Entry 6CBZ (X-ray diffraction, 1.65 A resolution); this record covers chains A and B of the 4 polymer chains in the assembly.

Chain A:
Protein: Estrogen receptor
Source organism: Homo sapiens
UniProt: P03372 (ESR1_HUMAN); residues 305-554 here = UniProt positions 305-554
Sequence (250 residues; each row starts with the number of its first residue):
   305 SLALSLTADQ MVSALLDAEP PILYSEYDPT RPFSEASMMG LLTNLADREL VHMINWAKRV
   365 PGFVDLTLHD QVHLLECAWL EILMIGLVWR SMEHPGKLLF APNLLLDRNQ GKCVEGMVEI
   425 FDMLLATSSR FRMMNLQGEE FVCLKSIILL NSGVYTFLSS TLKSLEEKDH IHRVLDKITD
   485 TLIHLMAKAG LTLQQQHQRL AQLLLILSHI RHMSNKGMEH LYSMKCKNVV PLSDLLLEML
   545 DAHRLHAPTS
Unresolved in the structure: 305-308, 461-472, 550-554
Modified residues: Cys-381 (S-methyl-thio-cysteine; SCH); Cys-530 (S-methyl-thio-cysteine; SCH)
Construct notes: engineered mutation Ser-537 (Tyr in P03372)
Residues lining bound ligands: estradiol (EST): Met-343, Leu-346, Leu-349, Ala-350, Glu-353, Leu-384, Leu-387, Met-388, Leu-391, Arg-394, Phe-404, Met-421, Ile-424, Leu-428, Gly-521, His-524, Leu-525

Chain B:
Protein: Estrogen receptor
Source organism: Homo sapiens
UniProt: P03372 (ESR1_HUMAN); residues 305-554 here = UniProt positions 305-554
Sequence (250 residues; row label = number of the first residue in the row):
   305 SLAASLTADQ MVSALLDAEP PILYSEYDPT RPFSEASMMG LLTNLADREL VHMINWAKRV
   365 PGFVDLTLHD QVHLLECAWL EILMIGLVWR SMEHPGKLLF APNLLLDRNQ GKMVEGMVEI
   425 FDMLLATSSR FRMMNLQGEE FVCLKSIILL NSGVYTFLSS TLKSLEEKDH IHRVLDKITD
   485 TLIHLMAKAG LTLQQQHQRL AQLLLILSHI RHMSNKGMEH LYSMKCKNVV PLSDLLLEML
   545 DAHRLHAPTS
Unresolved in the structure: 305-306, 330-336, 461-471, 549-554
Modified residues: Cys-381 (S-methyl-thio-cysteine; SCH)
Construct notes: conflict Ala-308 (Leu in P03372), Met-417 (Cys in P03372); engineered mutation Ser-537 (Tyr in P03372)
Residues lining bound ligands: estradiol (EST): Met-343, Leu-346, Leu-349, Ala-350, Glu-353, Leu-384, Leu-387, Met-388, Leu-391, Arg-394, Phe-404, Met-421, Ile-424, Leu-428, Gly-521, His-524, Leu-525
What the authors report for this chain:
  - binding site for estradiol: Glu-353, Arg-394, His-524
  - contacts within the chain: Glu-339/Glu-419, Glu-419/Lys-531, Glu-419/His-524 (hydrogen bond), Tyr-526/Cys-530 (backbone contact)

Interface between chain A and chain B:
Pairs across the interface (59; chain A residue first):
  Cys-381(A) / His-516(B)
  Ala-430(A) / Tyr-459(B)
  Thr-431(A) / Tyr-459(B)
  Arg-434(A) / Tyr-459(B)
  Arg-434(A) / His-476(B)
  Ile-451(A) / Leu-509(B)  hydrophobic
  Asn-455(A) / Leu-509(B)
  Asn-455(A) / His-513(B)  hydrogen bond
  Ser-456(A) / His-513(B)
  Tyr-459(A) / Ala-430(B)
  Tyr-459(A) / Arg-434(B)  hydrogen bond
  Tyr-459(A) / His-513(B)
  His-476(A) / Arg-434(B)
  His-476(A) / Met-437(B)
  Asp-480(A) / Gln-502(B)
  Asp-480(A) / Gln-506(B)  hydrogen bond
  Thr-483(A) / His-501(B)
  Thr-483(A) / Ala-505(B)
  Asp-484(A) / Gln-498(B)  hydrogen bond
  Asp-484(A) / Gln-502(B)  hydrogen bond
  Ile-487(A) / His-501(B)
  Leu-497(A) / Leu-497(B)  hydrophobic
  Gln-498(A) / Asp-484(B)  hydrogen bond
  His-501(A) / Thr-483(B)
  His-501(A) / Asp-484(B)  salt bridge
  His-501(A) / Ile-487(B)
  His-501(A) / His-501(B)
  His-501(A) / Leu-504(B)
  Gln-502(A) / Asp-484(B)  hydrogen bond
  Leu-504(A) / His-501(B)
  Ala-505(A) / Thr-483(B)
  Ala-505(A) / Leu-508(B)  hydrophobic
  Gln-506(A) / Asp-480(B)  hydrogen bond
  Leu-508(A) / Ala-505(B)  hydrophobic
  Leu-509(A) / Ile-451(B)  hydrophobic
  Leu-509(A) / Asn-455(B)
  Leu-509(A) / Leu-511(B)  hydrophobic
  Ile-510(A) / Tyr-459(B)
  Leu-511(A) / Leu-509(B)  hydrophobic
  Ser-512(A) / Asn-455(B)
  Ser-512(A) / Leu-511(B)  hydrogen bond (side chain-backbone)
  Ser-512(A) / Ser-512(B)  hydrogen bond (side chain-backbone)
  Ser-512(A) / Arg-515(B)  hydrogen bond
  His-513(A) / Asn-455(B)  hydrogen bond
  His-513(A) / Ser-456(B)
  His-513(A) / Tyr-459(B)
  His-513(A) / Arg-515(B)  hydrogen bond
  Arg-515(A) / Ser-512(B)  hydrogen bond
  Arg-515(A) / His-513(B)  hydrogen bond
  Arg-515(A) / His-516(B)
  His-516(A) / Cys-381(B)
  His-516(A) / Arg-515(B)  hydrogen bond
  His-516(A) / Asn-519(B)  hydrogen bond
  Asn-519(A) / His-516(B)  hydrogen bond
  Asn-519(A) / Asn-519(B)  hydrogen bond
  Lys-520(A) / Asn-519(B)
  Glu-523(A) / Glu-523(B)
  His-547(A) / Lys-520(B)
  Leu-549(A) / Lys-520(B)
Also at the interface, not in a pair above, chain A (36 interface residues in all): Val-458, Leu-479, Gln-500
Also at the interface, not in a pair above, chain B (33 interface residues in all): Val-458, Leu-479, Ile-510

In short:
36 residues of chain A and 33 residues of chain B are in contact; the contacts include 19 hydrogen bonds and 1
salt bridge. Among the polar pairs are His-501(A)/Asp-484(B), Asn-455(A)/His-513(B) and Tyr-459(A)/Arg-434(B).
From the paper: a binding site for estradiol at Glu-353(B), Arg-394(B) and His-524(B); contacts within the
chain involving Glu-339(B), Glu-419(B) and Lys-531(B) among others.
Chain A is Estrogen receptor and chain B is Estrogen receptor, both from Homo sapiens; the structure, Estrogen
Receptor Alpha Ligand Binding Domain Y537S Mutant in Complex with Estradiol and GRIP Peptide, was determined
by X-ray diffraction, deposited together with 5W9C, 5W9D and 5T1Z.
